Entry 7W6E (X-ray diffraction, 1.38 A resolution); this record covers chains A and B.

== Chain A (and B) ==
Name: Olivetolic acid cyclase
Source organism: Cannabis sativa
Notes: EC 4.4.1.26; chain B of this document is another copy of the same molecule, construct and numbering; everything in this record applies to it too
UniProt: I6WU39 (OLIAC_CANSA); numbering as in UniProt (aligned over 1-101)
Chain sequence (104 residues; numbered -2 to 101; the number before each row is that of its first residue; numbers below 1 keep their minus sign (Gly-2 is residue -2)):
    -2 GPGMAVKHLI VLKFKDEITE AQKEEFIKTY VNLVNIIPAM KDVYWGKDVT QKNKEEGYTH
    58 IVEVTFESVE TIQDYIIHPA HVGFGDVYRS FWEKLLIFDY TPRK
Sequence notes: expression tag (-2 to 0); engineered mutation Ile24 (Phe in I6WU39)
Curated features (UniProtKB/Swiss-Prot):
  - active site (Acid/base catalyst): Tyr72, His75
  - binding site (3,5,7-trioxododecanoyl-CoA): His5, Tyr72
  - binding site (Mg(2+)): Val31, Ile34, Met37
  - mutagenesis: Lys4 (K4A: No effect), His5 (H5A: Total loss of activity; H5L/Q/S: Reduced activity), Ile7 (I7L/F: Slightly reduced activity), Lys12 (K12A: No effect), Tyr27 (Y27F: Increased activity; Y27L/M/W: Reduced activity), Lys38 (K38A: No effect), Asp45 (D45A: No effect), His57 (H57A: Total loss of activity), Val59 (V59M: Slightly reduced activity), Tyr72 (Y72F: Total loss of activity), His75 (H75A: 99% loss of activity), His78 (H78A/N/Q/S: Total loss of activity), 1 further mutagenesis entry in UniProt
Small-molecule neighbours: 2-heptyl-4,6-bis(oxidanyl)benzoic acid (8HL): His5, Ile7, Leu9, Phe23, Ile24, Tyr27, Val59, Tyr72, Ile73, His78, Phe81, Arg86, Trp89, Leu92, Ile94

== Chain A / chain B interface ==
Contacting residue pairs (61; chain A residue first):
  Lys4(A) - Lys4(B)
  Lys4(A) - Glu60(B)  salt bridge
  Leu6(A) - Ile58(B)  hydrophobic
  Val8(A) - Phe95(B)  hydrophobic
  Asp39(A) - Lys101(B)  salt bridge
  Val40(A) - Lys101(B)  hydrogen bond (backbone-side chain)
  Tyr41(A) - Arg100(B)
  Tyr41(A) - Lys101(B)
  Trp42(A) - Thr98(B)
  Trp42(A) - Pro99(B)
  Trp42(A) - Arg100(B)  hydrogen bond (backbone-backbone)
  Trp42(A) - Lys101(B)  hydrogen bond (side chain-backbone)
  Gly43(A) - Tyr97(B)
  Gly43(A) - Thr98(B)
  Lys44(A) - Asp96(B)
  Lys44(A) - Tyr97(B)
  Asp45(A) - Phe95(B)
  Asp45(A) - Asp96(B)  hydrogen bond (side chain-backbone)
  Val46(A) - Val66(B)  hydrophobic
  Val46(A) - Asp96(B)  hydrogen bond (backbone-backbone)
  Thr47(A) - Asp96(B)  hydrogen bond
  Lys49(A) - Ile73(B)
  Asn50(A) - Leu92(B)
  Asn50(A) - Leu93(B)
  Asn50(A) - Ile94(B)  hydrogen bond (side chain-backbone)
  Asn50(A) - Phe95(B)
  Glu53(A) - Leu93(B)
  Tyr55(A) - Glu53(B)  hydrogen bond
  Tyr55(A) - Phe95(B)  hydrophobic
  Ile58(A) - Leu6(B)  hydrophobic
  Ile58(A) - Phe95(B)  hydrophobic
  Ile58(A) - Tyr97(B)
  Glu60(A) - Lys4(B)  salt bridge
  Glu60(A) - Tyr97(B)  hydrogen bond
  Ile73(A) - Lys49(B)
  Leu93(A) - Asn50(B)
  Leu93(A) - Glu53(B)
  Leu93(A) - Tyr55(B)  hydrophobic
  Leu93(A) - Leu93(B)  hydrophobic
  Ile94(A) - Asn50(B)  hydrogen bond (backbone-side chain)
  Phe95(A) - Val8(B)  hydrophobic
  Phe95(A) - Asp45(B)
  Phe95(A) - Asn50(B)
  Phe95(A) - Tyr55(B)  hydrophobic
  Phe95(A) - Ile58(B)  hydrophobic
  Asp96(A) - Lys44(B)
  Asp96(A) - Asp45(B)  hydrogen bond (backbone-side chain)
  Asp96(A) - Val46(B)  hydrogen bond (backbone-backbone)
  Asp96(A) - Thr47(B)  hydrogen bond
  Tyr97(A) - Gly43(B)
  Tyr97(A) - Lys44(B)
  Tyr97(A) - Ile58(B)
  Tyr97(A) - Glu60(B)  hydrogen bond
  Thr98(A) - Trp42(B)
  Thr98(A) - Gly43(B)
  Pro99(A) - Trp42(B)
  Arg100(A) - Tyr41(B)
  Arg100(A) - Trp42(B)  hydrogen bond (backbone-backbone)
  Lys101(A) - Val40(B)
  Lys101(A) - Tyr41(B)
  Lys101(A) - Trp42(B)
Interface residues without a listed pair, chain A (31 interface residues in all): Val28, Val66, Leu92
Interface residues without a listed pair, chain B (30 interface residues in all): Val28

== Summary ==
31 residues of chain A face 30 of chain B across their interface; the contacts include 15 hydrogen bonds and 3
salt bridges. Among the polar pairs are Lys4(A)-Glu60(B), Asp39(A)-Lys101(B) and Val40(A)-Lys101(B). Chain A
binds 2-heptyl-4,6-bis(oxidanyl)benzoic acid.
Chain A and chain B are both Olivetolic acid cyclase (Cannabis sativa); the structure, Polyketide cyclase
OAC-F24I mutant from Cannabis sativa in complex with 6-heptylresorcylic acid, was determined by X-ray
diffraction together with 7W6D, 7W6F and 7W6G from the same study.
